PDB entry 7VBC | electron microscopy, 3.01 A resolution | chains A and B of the 16 polymer chains in the assembly

== Chain A ==
Protein: DNA-directed RNA polymerase I subunit RPA1
From: Homo sapiens
Notes: EC 2.7.7.6
UniProtKB: O95602 (RPA1_HUMAN); residues 1-1719 here = UniProt positions 1-1719
Sequence (1719 residues; each row starts with the number of its first residue):
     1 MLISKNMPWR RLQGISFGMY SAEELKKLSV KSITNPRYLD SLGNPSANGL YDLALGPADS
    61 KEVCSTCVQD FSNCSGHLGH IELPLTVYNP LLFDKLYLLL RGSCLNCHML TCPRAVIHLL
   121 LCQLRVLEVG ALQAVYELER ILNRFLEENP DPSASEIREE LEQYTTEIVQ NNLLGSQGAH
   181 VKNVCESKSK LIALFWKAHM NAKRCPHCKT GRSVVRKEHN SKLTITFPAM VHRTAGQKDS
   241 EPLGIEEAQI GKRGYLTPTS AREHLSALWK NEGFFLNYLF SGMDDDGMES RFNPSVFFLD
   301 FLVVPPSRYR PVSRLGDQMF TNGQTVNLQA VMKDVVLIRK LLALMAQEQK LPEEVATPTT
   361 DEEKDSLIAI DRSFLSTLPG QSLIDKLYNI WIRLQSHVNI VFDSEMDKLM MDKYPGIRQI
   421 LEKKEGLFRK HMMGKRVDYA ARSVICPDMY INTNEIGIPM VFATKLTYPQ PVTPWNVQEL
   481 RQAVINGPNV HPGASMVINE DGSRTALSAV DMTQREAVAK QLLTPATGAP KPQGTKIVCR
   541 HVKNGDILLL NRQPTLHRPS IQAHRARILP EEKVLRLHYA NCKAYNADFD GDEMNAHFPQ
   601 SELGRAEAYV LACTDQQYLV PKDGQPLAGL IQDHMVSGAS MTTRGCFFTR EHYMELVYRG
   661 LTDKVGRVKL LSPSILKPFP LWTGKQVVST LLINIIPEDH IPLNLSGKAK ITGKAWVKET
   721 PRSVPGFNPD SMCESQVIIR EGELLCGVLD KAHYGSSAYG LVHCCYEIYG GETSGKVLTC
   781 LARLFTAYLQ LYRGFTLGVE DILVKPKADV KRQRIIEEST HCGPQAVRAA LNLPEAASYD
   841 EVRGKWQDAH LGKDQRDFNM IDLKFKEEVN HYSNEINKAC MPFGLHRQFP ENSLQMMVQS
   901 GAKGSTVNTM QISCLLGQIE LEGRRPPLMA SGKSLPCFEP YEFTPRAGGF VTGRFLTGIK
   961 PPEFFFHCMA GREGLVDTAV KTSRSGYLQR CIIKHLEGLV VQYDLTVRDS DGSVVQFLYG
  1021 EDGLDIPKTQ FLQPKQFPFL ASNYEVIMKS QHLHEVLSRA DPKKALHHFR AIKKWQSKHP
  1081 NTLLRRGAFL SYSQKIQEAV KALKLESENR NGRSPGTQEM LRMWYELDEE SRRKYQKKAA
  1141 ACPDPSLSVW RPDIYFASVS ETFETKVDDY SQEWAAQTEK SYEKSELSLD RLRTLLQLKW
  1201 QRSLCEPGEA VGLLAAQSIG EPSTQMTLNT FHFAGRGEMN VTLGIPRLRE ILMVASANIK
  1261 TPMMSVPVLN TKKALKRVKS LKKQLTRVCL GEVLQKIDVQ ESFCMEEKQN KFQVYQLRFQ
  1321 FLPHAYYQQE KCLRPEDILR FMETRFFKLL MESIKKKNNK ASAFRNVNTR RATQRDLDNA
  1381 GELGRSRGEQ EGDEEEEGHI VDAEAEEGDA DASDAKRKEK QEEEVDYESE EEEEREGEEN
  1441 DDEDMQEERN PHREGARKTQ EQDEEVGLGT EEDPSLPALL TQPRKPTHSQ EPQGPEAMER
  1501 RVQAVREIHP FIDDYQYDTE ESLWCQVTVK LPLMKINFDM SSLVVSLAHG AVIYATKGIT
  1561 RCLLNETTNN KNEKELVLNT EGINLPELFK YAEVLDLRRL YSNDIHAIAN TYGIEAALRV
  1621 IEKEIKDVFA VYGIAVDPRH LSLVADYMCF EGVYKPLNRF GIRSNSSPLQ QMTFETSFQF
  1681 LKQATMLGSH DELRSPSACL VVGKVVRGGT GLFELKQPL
Not modelled in the structure: 1-5, 146-152, 228-252, 282-290, 349-380, 525-532, 1227-1238, 1302-1312, 1363-1495
Ion coordination: Zn2+ site 1: C64, C74, H77; Zn2+ site 2 near C104 (its only coordinating residue here); Mg2+: D590 (shared with 1 residue of chain R)
Swiss-Prot annotation at these positions:
  - region: D403 to G416 (Rudder)
  - binding site (Zn(2+)): C64, C67, C74, H77, C104, C107, C205, C208
  - binding site (DNA): K424, R429, R436, R1249
  - binding site (RNA): R552, D592
  - binding site (Mg(2+)): D588, D590, D592
  - site (NTP recognition and base pairing): P554, G798
  - modified residue (Phosphoserine): S240, S1386
From the paper describing this entry:
  - disease-associated variants - E593Q: decreased catalytic activity (citing earlier work)

== Chain B ==
Protein: DNA-directed RNA polymerase I subunit RPA2
From: Homo sapiens
Notes: EC 2.7.7.6
UniProtKB: Q9H9Y6 (RPA2_HUMAN); residues 1-1135 here = UniProt positions 1-1135
Sequence (1135 residues; numbered 1 to 1135; the number before each row is that of its first residue):
     1 MDPGSRWRNL PSGPSLKHLT DPSYGIPREQ QKAALQELTR AHVESFNYAV HEGLGLAVQA
    61 IPPFEFAFKD ERISFTILDA VISPPTVPKG TICKEANVYP AECRGRRSTY RGKLTADINW
   121 AVNGISKGII KQFLGYVPIM VKSKLCNLRN LPPQALIEHH EEAEEMGGYF IINGIEKVIR
   181 MLIMPRRNFP IAMIRPKWKT RGPGYTQYGV SMHCVREEHS AVNMNLHYLE NGTVMLNFIY
   241 RKELFFLPLG FALKALVSFS DYQIFQELIK GKEDDSFLRN SVSQMLRIVM EEGCSTQKQV
   301 LNYLGECFRV KLNVPDWYPN EQAAEFLFNQ CICIHLKSNT EKFYMLCLMT RKLFALAKGE
   361 CMEDNPDSLV NQEVLTPGQL FLMFLKEKLE GWLVSIKIAF DKKAQKTSVS MNTDNLMRIF
   421 TMGIDLTKPF EYLFATGNLR SKTGLGLLQD SGLCVVADKL NFIRYLSHFR CVHRGADFAK
   481 MRTTTVRRLL PESWGFLCPV HTPDGEPCGL MNHLTAVCEV VTQFVYTASI PALLCNLGVT
   541 PIDGAPHRSY SECYPVLLDG VMVGWVDKDL APGIADSLRH FKVLREKRIP PWMEVVLIPM
   601 TGKPSLYPGL FLFTTPCRLV RPVQNLALGK EELIGTMEQI FMNVAIFEDE VFAGVTTHQE
   661 LFPHSLLSVI ANFIPFSDHN QSPRNMYQCQ MGKQTMGFPL LTYQDRSDNK LYRLQTPQSP
   721 LVRPSMYDYY DMDNYPIGTN AIVAVISYTG YDMEDAMIVN KASWERGFAH GSVYKSEFID
   781 LSEKIKQGDS SLVFGIKPGD PRVLQKLDDD GLPFIGAKLQ YGDPYYSYLN LNTGESFVMY
   841 YKSKENCVVD NIKVCSNDTG SGKFKCVCIT MRVPRNPTIG DKFASRHGQK GILSRLWPAE
   901 DMPFTESGMV PDILFNPHGF PSRMTIGMLI ESMAGKSAAL HGLCHDATPF IFSEENSALE
   961 YFGEMLKAAG YNFYGTERLY SGISGLELEA DIFIGVVYYQ RLRHMVSDKF QVRTTGARDR
  1021 VTNQPIGGRN VQGGIRFGEM ERDALLAHGT SFLLHDRLFN CSDRSVAHVC VKCGSLLSPL
  1081 LEKPPPSWSA MRNRKYNCTL CSRSDTIDTV SVPYVFRYFV AELAAMNIKV KLDVV
Not modelled in the structure: 1-4, 1085-1092
Ion coordination: Zn2+: C1070, C1073, C1098, C1101
Swiss-Prot annotation at these positions:
  - zinc finger: C1070 to C1101 (C4-type)
  - region: I194 to Y208 (Loop B), L236 to L247 (Loop A), L439 to L453 (Fork loop 1), R474 to L489 (Fork loop 2)
  - binding site (RNA): R180, D367, K890
  - binding site (Mg(2+)): D755
  - binding site (DNA): R1020, R1036
  - binding site (Zn(2+)): C1070, C1073, C1098, C1101
  - site: Y687 (Active site gating)
  - modified residue: S1051 (Phosphoserine)
From the paper describing this entry:
  - conformationally variable residues (side-chain flip): Y687
  - disease-associated variants - S682R: decreased stability (proposed by the authors, not directly observed)

== Chain A / chain B interface ==
Residue-residue contacts (349):
  M7(A) with R1064(B), hydrogen bond
  P8(A) with V1066(B), hydrophobic; T1109(B); V1110(B); S1111(B)
  R10(A) with D1108(B), salt bridge; T1109(B); V1110(B); V1134(B); V1135(B), hydrogen bond (side chain-backbone)
  R11(A) with V1135(B), hydrogen bond (backbone-backbone)
  L12(A) with D1133(B)
  Q13(A) with D1133(B); V1135(B)
  G14(A) with D1133(B)
  I15(A) with F1116(B), hydrophobic; L1132(B), hydrophobic
  S16(A) with V1130(B); K1131(B), hydrogen bond (backbone-backbone)
  F17(A) with F1119(B), hydrophobic; K1129(B)
  G18(A) with I1128(B); K1129(B), hydrogen bond (backbone-backbone)
  M19(A) with M1126(B); N1127(B); I1128(B), hydrophobic; K1129(B)
  Y20(A) with L1077(B); N1127(B), hydrogen bond (backbone-backbone); I1128(B); K1129(B)
  E24(A) with L1100(B); K1129(B), salt bridge
  L25(A) with N1127(B)
  K27(A) with T1099(B), hydrogen bond (backbone-side chain)
  L28(A) with T1099(B); L1100(B), hydrophobic
  S65(A) with K1083(B)
  T66(A) with K1083(B), hydrogen bond (backbone-side chain)
  C67(A) with L1081(B)
  V68(A) with P1084(B); R1094(B), hydrogen bond (backbone-side chain)
  Q69(A) with L1081(B); R1094(B)
  L91(A) with I1128(B), hydrophobic
  L299(A) with N1127(B)
  V303(A) with A1124(B)
  P305(A) with A1125(B), hydrophobic
  R308(A) with Y1114(B), hydrogen bond
  Y309(A) with V1021(B); Y1114(B), hydrophobic; R1117(B); Y1118(B), hydrophobic; A1121(B), hydrophobic
  P311(A) with R1020(B)
  V312(A) with R1020(B), hydrogen bond (backbone-side chain)
  F402(A) with A1125(B); M1126(B)
  I417(A) with E1122(B); A1125(B), hydrophobic; M1126(B), hydrophobic
  I420(A) with Y1118(B); E1122(B)
  L427(A) with V1115(B), hydrophobic; Y1118(B), hydrophobic
  F428(A) with F1119(B), hydrophobic
  R429(A) with R1036(B), hydrogen bond (backbone-side chain); E1039(B), salt bridge
  K430(A) with R1036(B)
  H431(A) with T1022(B); Q1024(B), hydrogen bond (backbone-side chain); R1036(B); V1115(B)
  M432(A) with V1115(B), hydrophobic
  M433(A) with G1038(B); E1039(B); R1042(B)
  G434(A) with R1036(B), hydrogen bond (backbone-side chain); F1037(B); G1038(B)
  K435(A) with Q1024(B); R1036(B); F1037(B), hydrogen bond (backbone-backbone); S1062(B); D1063(B)
  R436(A) with Q1024(B); P1025(B); G1034(B), hydrogen bond (side chain-backbone); I1035(B); R1036(B); C1061(B); S1062(B), hydrogen bond (backbone-side chain)
  V437(A) with I1035(B); R1057(B); C1061(B)
  D438(A) with R1013(B), salt bridge; T1014(B); T1015(B); R1018(B), salt bridge; P1025(B); R1057(B), hydrogen bond (backbone-side chain); C1061(B), hydrogen bond (backbone-backbone)
  Y439(A) with R1013(B), hydrogen bond (backbone-backbone); T1014(B), hydrogen bond (backbone-backbone); R1057(B), hydrogen bond (backbone-side chain)
  A440(A) with V1012(B); R1013(B), hydrogen bond (backbone-backbone); I1035(B), hydrophobic
  A441(A) with Q1011(B); V1012(B), hydrophobic
  R442(A) with F1010(B); Q1011(B), hydrogen bond (backbone-backbone)
  S443(A) with V1006(B)
  V444(A) with V1006(B), hydrophobic
  I445(A) with I892(B)
  C446(A) with I879(B), hydrophobic; I892(B), hydrophobic
  P447(A) with Y751(B); A756(B), hydrophobic; S894(B)
  D448(A) with Y751(B), hydrogen bond
  M449(A) with G750(B)
  Y450(A) with Y751(B)
  F462(A) with V1012(B), hydrophobic
  K465(A) with T1014(B); Q1032(B)
  L549(A) with L1053(B), hydrophobic
  N551(A) with E1041(B)
  Q553(A) with R1036(B); F1037(B); E1041(B), hydrogen bond
  T555(A) with M1040(B); E1041(B)
  H557(A) with A1044(B)
  R558(A) with A1047(B); H1048(B), hydrogen bond (backbone-side chain)
  I561(A) with E1041(B); A1044(B), hydrophobic; H1048(B), hydrogen bond (backbone-side chain)
  E572(A) with R895(B), salt bridge
  V574(A) with I879(B)
  R576(A) with Y751(B); I879(B); S894(B), hydrogen bond (side chain-backbone); R895(B)
  Y579(A) with G750(B), hydrogen bond (side chain-backbone); Y751(B), hydrogen bond (side chain-backbone); D752(B); M753(B), hydrophobic
  D588(A) with E754(B); D755(B)
  F589(A) with M753(B); E754(B); D755(B); A756(B); I892(B)
  D590(A) with D755(B); K882(B); K890(B), salt bridge; I892(B)
  G591(A) with I892(B)
  E593(A) with K1009(B); F1010(B)
  N595(A) with I1035(B)
  H597(A) with I1035(B); R1057(B)
  F598(A) with R1057(B), hydrogen bond (backbone-side chain)
  P599(A) with L1053(B), hydrophobic
  Q600(A) with D1056(B)
  L603(A) with F1052(B), hydrophobic
  G604(A) with L1053(B)
  E607(A) with T1050(B); S1051(B); F1052(B), hydrogen bond (side chain-backbone); L1053(B), hydrogen bond (side chain-backbone)
  A608(A) with L1053(B)
  L611(A) with H1048(B); G1049(B); T1050(B)
  A612(A) with H1048(B)
  Q617(A) with H1048(B), hydrogen bond
  I631(A) with M753(B)
  Q632(A) with M753(B); E754(B); N916(B)
  D633(A) with S747(B), hydrogen bond; M753(B); N916(B); H918(B)
  V636(A) with H918(B)
  Q790(A) with Y748(B); S981(B), hydrogen bond (backbone-side chain); I983(B)
  L791(A) with S981(B); S984(B), hydrogen bond (backbone-side chain); L988(B)
  Y792(A) with L986(B), hydrophobic; L988(B); E989(B), hydrogen bond (backbone-backbone)
  R793(A) with L988(B); E989(B); A990(B)
  G794(A) with A990(B)
  F795(A) with I746(B); S747(B), hydrogen bond (backbone-backbone); P917(B), hydrophobic; H918(B)
  T796(A) with V745(B), hydrogen bond (side chain-backbone); P917(B); D991(B); F993(B), hydrogen bond (side chain-backbone)
  L797(A) with V745(B); P917(B); L929(B)
  G798(A) with L929(B); F993(B)
  V799(A) with L929(B), hydrophobic; Y974(B); F993(B), hydrophobic
  E800(A) with Y974(B)
  I802(A) with I926(B), hydrophobic
  L803(A) with L959(B), hydrophobic; Y974(B), hydrophobic
  R812(A) with E954(B), salt bridge
  Q813(A) with E954(B)
  G844(A) with K603(B)
  Q847(A) with K603(B); S605(B), hydrogen bond
  D848(A) with K603(B)
  L851(A) with M362(B), hydrophobic; P604(B); S605(B)
  K853(A) with Y208(B)
  H886(A) with Y974(B)
  L894(A) with P921(B), hydrophobic
  M897(A) with P917(B); H918(B), hydrogen bond; P921(B), hydrophobic
  K903(A) with E754(B), salt bridge; H918(B); P921(B)
  N908(A) with P921(B); S922(B); M924(B)
  Q911(A) with M924(B)
  I912(A) with P921(B); M924(B), hydrophobic; I926(B), hydrophobic
  L921(A) with R488(B)
  E922(A) with R488(B), salt bridge
  P927(A) with R488(B); P491(B)
  M929(A) with P491(B); E492(B)
  A930(A) with M362(B); E492(B); L606(B)
  S931(A) with I640(B)
  K933(A) with I640(B); M642(B), hydrogen bond (side chain-backbone)
  S934(A) with P491(B)
  L935(A) with P491(B), hydrophobic; W494(B), hydrophobic
  P936(A) with P491(B); W494(B), hydrophobic; Q639(B); M642(B)
  C937(A) with I646(B), hydrophobic
  E939(A) with N643(B)
  R954(A) with E954(B), salt bridge
  F955(A) with H679(B); N680(B); Q681(B); M924(B), hydrophobic; I926(B)
  L956(A) with H679(B); L959(B), hydrophobic
  T957(A) with H679(B); E954(B), hydrogen bond
  G958(A) with D678(B); H679(B), hydrogen bond (backbone-side chain)
  I959(A) with D678(B), hydrogen bond (backbone-backbone); F950(B)
  K960(A) with F950(B)
  P961(A) with W494(B), hydrophobic; P663(B); L666(B), hydrophobic; F950(B)
  P962(A) with W494(B); I646(B)
  F964(A) with P499(B), hydrophobic; V500(B), hydrophobic; L667(B), hydrophobic; S677(B); S682(B); N685(B)
  F965(A) with L489(B), hydrophobic; L490(B); P491(B), hydrophobic; S493(B); P499(B), hydrophobic
  H967(A) with Q681(B); S682(B), hydrogen bond (side chain-backbone); P683(B)
  C968(A) with V500(B), hydrophobic; S682(B), hydrogen bond; M686(B), hydrophobic
  M969(A) with R488(B); L489(B)
  G971(A) with P683(B)
  R972(A) with T502(B); C508(B); G509(B), hydrogen bond (side chain-backbone); N512(B), hydrogen bond
  L975(A) with D504(B)
  V976(A) with T484(B); R487(B)
  R990(A) with E1039(B), salt bridge
  I993(A) with D1043(B)
  E997(A) with R1042(B), salt bridge
  E1209(A) with A1047(B)
  L1213(A) with D1043(B); L1046(B), hydrophobic; A1047(B)
  Q1217(A) with A1047(B)
  D1539(A) with F277(B)
  T1673(A) with E1039(B)
  F1678(A) with M1126(B), hydrophobic
  L1681(A) with L1123(B), hydrophobic
  T1685(A) with I1128(B)
  H1690(A) with D1133(B)
  L1700(A) with R1042(B); L1054(B), hydrophobic; L1058(B), hydrophobic
  V1701(A) with P1113(B); F1116(B)
  V1702(A) with F1116(B), hydrophobic
  G1703(A) with H1055(B); F1059(B)
  K1704(A) with H1055(B)
  V1705(A) with S1051(B); F1052(B), hydrophobic
  V1706(A) with S1051(B)
  G1708(A) with S1051(B), hydrogen bond (backbone-side chain)
  G1709(A) with G1049(B)
  T1710(A) with G1049(B), hydrogen bond (side chain-backbone); S1051(B); F1052(B)
  G1711(A) with S1051(B), hydrogen bond (backbone-side chain)
Also at the interface, not in a pair above, chain A (201 interface residues in all): A22, K26, F71, S75, L78, F301, P306, S313, Q324, L421, L556, K573, A587, S601, H634, H652, R659, T786, Y788, L789, A902, G904, L928, V980, R984, K994, L1214, F1538, L1669, P1696
Also at the interface, not in a pair above, chain B (180 interface residues in all): N365, R482, L510, F641, V644, F647, T749, G880, L893, F920, I930, M933, S957, T976, E987, I992, D1019, I1026, G1027, L1045, V1071, S1075, S1078, V1112

== Summary ==
201 residues of chain A face 180 of chain B across their interface, with 55 hydrogen bonds and 13 salt
bridges. Polar contacts include R10(A)-D1108(B), E24(A)-K1129(B) and R429(A)-E1039(B). The paper reports that
E593Q of chain A reduces catalytic activity; conformational variability at Y687(B).
Chain A is DNA-directed RNA polymerase I subunit RPA1 and chain B is DNA-directed RNA polymerase I subunit
RPA2, both from Homo sapiens; the structure, Back track state of human RNA Polymerase I Elongation Complex,
was determined by electron microscopy (same publication as 7VBB and 7VBA).
